Entry 4DR6 (X-ray diffraction, 3.30 A resolution); this record covers chains A and P of the 25 polymer chains in the assembly.

Chain A:
Molecule: 16S rRNA
Organism: Thermus thermophilus
Sequence (1522 nucleotides; numbered 0 to 1544 plus 19 insertion-coded residues; 42 numbers in that range are skipped by the numbering (no residue carries them; nothing is unmodelled there); the number before each row is that of its first residue; a row labelled like 190A-190L holds insertion residues (190A, then the next letters in order); numbering starts at 0):
     0 UUUGUUGGAG AGUUUGAUCC UGGCUCAGGG UGAACGCUGG CGGCGUGCCU AAGACAUGCA
    60 AGUCGUGCGG G
    73 CCGCGGGGUU UU
    88 ACUCCG
    95 UGGUC
   101 AGCGGCGGAC GGGUGAGUAA CGCGUGGGU
  129A G
   130 ACCUACCCGG AAGAGGGGGA CAACCCGGGG AAACUCGGGC UAAUCCCCCA UGUGGACCCG
   190 C
190A-190L CCCUUGGGGUGU
   191 GUCCAAAGGG CUUU
   216 GCCCGCUUCC GGAUGGGCCC GCGUCCCAUC AGCUAGUUGG UGGGGUAAUG GCCCACCAAG
   276 GCGACGACGG GUAGCCGGUC UGAGAGGAUG GCCGGCCACA GGGGCACUGA GACACGGGCC
   336 CCACUCCUAC GGGAGGCAGC AGUUAGGAAU CUUCCGCAAU GGGCGCAAGC CUGACGGAGC
   396 GACGCCGCUU GGAGGAAGAA GCCCUUCGGG GUGUAAACUC CUGAA
   442 CCCGGGACGA AACCCCCGAC GA
   474 GGGGACUGAC GGUACCGGG
   494 GUAAUAGCGC CGGCCAACUC CGUGCCAGCA GCCGCGGUAA UACGGAGGGC GCGAGCGUUA
   554 CCCGGAUUCA CUGGGCGUAA AGGGCGUGUA GGCGGCCUGG GGCGUCCCAU GUGAAAGACC
   614 ACGGCUCAAC CGUGGGGGAG CGUGGGAUAC GCUCAGGCUA GACGGUGGGA GAGGGUGGUG
   674 GAAUUCCCGG AGUAGCGGUG AAAUGCGCAG AUACCGGGAG GAACGCCGAU GGCGAAGGCA
   734 GCCACCUGGU CCACCCGUGA CGCUGAGGCG CGAAAGCGUG GGGAGCAAAC CGGAUUAGAU
   794 ACCCGGGUAG UCCACGCCCU AAACGAUGCG CGCUAGGUCU CUGGGUCU
   848 CCUGGGGGCC GAAGCUAACG CGUUAAGCGC GCCGCCUGGG GAGUACGGCC GCAAGGCUGA
   908 AACUCAAAGG AAUUGACGGG GGCCCGCACA AGCGGUGGAG CAUGUGGUUU AAUUCGAAGX
   968 AACGCGAAGA ACCUUACCAG GCCUUGACAU GCUAGG
 1003A G
  1004 AACCCGGGUG AAAGCCUGGG GUGCCCC
1030A-1030D GCGA
  1031 GGGGAGCCCU AGCACAGGUG CUGCAUGGCC GUCGUCAGCU CGUGCCGUGA GGUGUUGGGU
  1091 UAAGUCCCGC AACGAGCGCA ACCCCCGCCG UUAGUUGCCA GCGGUUCGGC CGGGCACUCU
  1151 AACGGGACUG CCCGCGAAA
  1171 GCGGGAGGAA GGAGGGGACG ACGUCUGGUC AGCAUGGCCC UUACGGCCUG GGCGACACAC
  1231 GUGCUACAAU GCCCACUACA AAGCGAUGCC ACCCGGCAAC GGGGAGCUAA UCGCAAAAAG
  1291 GUGGGCCCAG UUCGGAUUGG GGUCUGCAAC CCGACCCCAU GAAGCCGGAA UCGCUAGUAA
  1351 UCGCGGAUCA G
 1361A C
  1362 CAUGCCGCGG UGAAUACGUU CCCGGGCCUU GUACACACXG CCXGUXACGC CAUGGGAGCG
  1422 GGCUCUACCC GAAGUCGCCG GG
  1446 AGCCUACGGG
  1459 CAGGCGCCGA GGGUAGGGCC CGUGACUGGG GCGAAGUCGU AACAAGGUAG CUGUACCGGA
  1519 AGGUGCGGCU GGAUCCACUC CUUUCU
Unresolved in the structure: 0-4, 1542-1544
Modified positions: PSU (pseudouridine-5'-monophosphate) at position 516, 7MG (7N-methyl-8-hydroguanosine-5'-monophosphate) at position 527, M2G (N2-dimethylguanosine-5'-monophosphate) at position 966, 5MC (5-methylcytidine-5'-monophosphate) at position 967, 2MG (2N-methylguanosine-5'-monophosphate) at position 1207, 5MC (5-methylcytidine-5'-monophosphate) at position 1400, 4OC (4n,o2'-methylcytidine-5'-monophosphate) at position 1402, 5MC (5-methylcytidine-5'-monophosphate) at position 1404, 5MC (5-methylcytidine-5'-monophosphate) at position 1407, UR3 (3-methyluridine-5'-monophoshate) at position 1498, MA6 (6N-dimethyladenosine-5'-monophoshate) at position 1518, MA6 (6N-dimethyladenosine-5'-monophoshate) at position 1519, PSU (pseudouridine-5'-monophosphate) at position 1540, PSU (pseudouridine-5'-monophosphate) at position 1541
Sequence notes: conflict C1534 (A2157 in M26923.1), A1535 (C2158 in M26923.1)
Bound ions: Mg2+ site 1 near U5 (its only coordinating residue here); Mg2+ site 2 near G21 (its only coordinating residue here); Mg2+ site 3: C48, G115; Mg2+ site 4 near A53 (its only coordinating residue here); Mg2+ site 5: C58, U387; Mg2+ site 6 near A59 (its only coordinating residue here); Mg2+ site 7 near G61 (its only coordinating residue here); Mg2+ site 8 near U65 (its only coordinating residue here); Mg2+ site 9 near G107 (its only coordinating residue here); Mg2+ site 10 near A109 (its only coordinating residue here); Mg2+ site 11 near G111 (its only coordinating residue here); Mg2+ site 12 near G113 (its only coordinating residue here); 112 more Mg2+ sites not listed
Ligand contacts: streptomycin (SRY): U12, U13, U14, C526, 7MG_527, C912, A913, A914, A915, C1490, G1491
Reported in the primary citation:
  - binding site for streptomycin: U14, C526, 7MG_527, A914, C1490, G1491
  - conformationally variable residues (loop rearrangement, side-chain flip): G530, A1408, C1409, A1492, A1493, G1516 to G1520

Chain P:
Name: 30S ribosomal protein S16
Organism: Thermus thermophilus
UniProtKB: Q5SJH3 (RS16_THET8); residues 1-88 here = UniProt positions 1-88
Sequence (88 residues; numbered 1 to 88; the number before each row is that of its first residue):
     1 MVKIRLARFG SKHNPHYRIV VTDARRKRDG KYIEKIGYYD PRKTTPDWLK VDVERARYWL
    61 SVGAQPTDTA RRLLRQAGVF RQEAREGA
Unresolved in the structure: 85-88

How chain A and chain P interact:
Contacting residue pairs - 95 pairs, chain A then chain P:
  C43(A) with Ser-11(P), phosphate contact; Lys-12(P), phosphate contact; His-13(P), phosphate contact
  G44(A) with Ser-11(P), phosphate contact; Lys-12(P), hydrogen bond to the phosphate
  C110(A) with Arg-25(P), hydrogen bond to the sugar
  G111(A) with Arg-25(P), sugar contact
  G112(A) with Lys-27(P), phosphate contact
  A134(A) with Met-1(P), base contact; Arg-25(P), base contact
  C135(A) with Met-1(P), hydrogen bond to the base
  C136(A) with Met-1(P), sugar contact; Gly-63(P), hydrogen bond to the sugar; Gln-65(P), hydrogen bond to the sugar
  C137(A) with Ser-61(P), hydrogen bond to the sugar; Gly-63(P), sugar contact
  G227(A) with Val-62(P), hydrogen bond to the base
  A228(A) with Val-2(P), sugar contact; Tyr-58(P), sugar contact; Trp-59(P), sugar contact; Val-62(P), sugar contact
  U229(A) with Asp-23(P), hydrogen bond to the sugar; Ile-33(P), sugar contact; Trp-59(P), phosphate contact
  G230(A) with Asp-23(P), sugar contact; Arg-25(P), hydrogen bond to the sugar
  G309(A) with Lys-27(P), phosphate contact; Gly-30(P), phosphate contact; Lys-31(P), phosphate contact
  G310(A) with Arg-26(P), phosphate contact; Lys-27(P), salt bridge to the phosphate; Gly-30(P), phosphate contact; Lys-31(P), hydrogen bond to the phosphate
  C311(A) with Arg-26(P), salt bridge to the phosphate
  A374(A) with Tyr-17(P), hydrogen bond to the sugar
  U375(A) with Leu-6(P), hydrogen bond to the sugar; Tyr-17(P), sugar contact; Arg-28(P), hydrogen bond to the base; Thr-69(P), hydrogen bond to the phosphate
  G376(A) with Arg-5(P), hydrogen bond to the phosphate; Leu-6(P), hydrogen bond to the phosphate; Arg-28(P), sugar contact; Thr-67(P), hydrogen bond to the phosphate; Thr-69(P), phosphate contact
  G377(A) with Lys-3(P), salt bridge to the phosphate; Arg-5(P), salt bridge to the phosphate; Ala-24(P), sugar contact
  C390(A) with Arg-28(P), hydrogen bond to the phosphate
  G391(A) with Arg-8(P), hydrogen bond to the phosphate; Arg-28(P), salt bridge to the phosphate
  G392(A) with Arg-8(P), salt bridge to the phosphate; Lys-12(P), phosphate contact; His-13(P), hydrogen bond to the phosphate
  A393(A) with Lys-12(P), salt bridge to the phosphate; His-13(P), salt bridge to the phosphate
  C449(A) with Arg-42(P), base contact
  G450(A) with Pro-15(P), sugar contact; Pro-41(P), sugar contact; Arg-42(P), sugar contact; Lys-43(P), salt bridge to the phosphate
  A452(A) with Lys-43(P), salt bridge to the phosphate; Arg-72(P), sugar contact
  A453(A) with Asp-68(P), sugar contact; Arg-72(P), salt bridge to the phosphate
  C454(A) with Asp-68(P), sugar contact
  G462(A) with Gln-82(P), hydrogen bond to the base
  A463(A) with Arg-75(P), salt bridge to the phosphate; Phe-80(P), sugar contact; Arg-81(P), phosphate contact; Gln-82(P), sugar contact; Glu-83(P), sugar contact
  G474(A) with Arg-75(P), salt bridge to the phosphate; Arg-81(P), hydrogen bond to the phosphate; Glu-83(P), sugar contact
  G475(A) with Arg-81(P), salt bridge to the phosphate
  A607(A) with Lys-31(P), base contact
  A608(A) with Arg-18(P), hydrogen bond to the phosphate; Tyr-32(P), sugar contact
  A609(A) with Arg-18(P), salt bridge to the phosphate
  G616(A) with Thr-45(P), sugar contact
  G617(A) with Thr-44(P), sugar contact; Thr-45(P), sugar contact
  C623(A) with Ser-11(P), hydrogen bond to the sugar
  C624(A) with Phe-9(P), phosphate contact; Gly-10(P), phosphate contact; Ser-11(P), sugar contact; Asn-14(P), hydrogen bond to the sugar; His-16(P), sugar contact
  G625(A) with Phe-9(P), phosphate contact; Gly-10(P), phosphate contact; His-16(P), sugar contact
  U626(A) with Arg-18(P), salt bridge to the phosphate; Lys-35(P), salt bridge to the phosphate; Tyr-38(P), phosphate contact
  G627(A) with Lys-35(P), salt bridge to the phosphate
Other interface residues (no listed pair), chain A (48 interface residues in all): G231, A325, G378, A451, C483
Other interface residues (no listed pair), chain P (51 interface residues in all): Asp-29, Tyr-39, Gln-76

Summary:
48 residues of chain A and 51 residues of chain P are in contact, with 25 hydrogen bonds and 18 salt bridges.
Polar contacts include C135(A)/Met-1(P), G227(A)/Val-62(P) and U375(A)/Arg-28(P). From the paper: a binding
site for streptomycin at U14(A), C526(A) and 7MG_527(A) among others; conformational variability at G530(A),
A1408(A) and C1409(A) among others.
Here chain A is 16S rRNA and chain P is 30S ribosomal protein S16, both from Thermus thermophilus. Entry 4DR6
(Crystal structure of the Thermus thermophilus (HB8) 30S ribosomal subunit with codon, near-cognate transfer
RNA anticodon ...) was determined by X-ray diffraction, deposited together with 4DR1, 4DR2, 4DR3, 4DR4, 4DR5
and 4DR7.
